PDB entry 5FJ8 | electron microscopy, 3.90 A resolution | chains B and J of the 20 polymer chains in the assembly

# Chain B
Molecule: DNA-directed RNA polymerase III subunit RPC2
Source organism: Saccharomyces cerevisiae
Notes: EC 2.7.7.6
UniProtKB: P22276 (RPC2_YEAST); residue numbers follow UniProt; this construct covers 1-1149
Amino-acid sequence (1149 residues; each row starts with the number of its first residue):
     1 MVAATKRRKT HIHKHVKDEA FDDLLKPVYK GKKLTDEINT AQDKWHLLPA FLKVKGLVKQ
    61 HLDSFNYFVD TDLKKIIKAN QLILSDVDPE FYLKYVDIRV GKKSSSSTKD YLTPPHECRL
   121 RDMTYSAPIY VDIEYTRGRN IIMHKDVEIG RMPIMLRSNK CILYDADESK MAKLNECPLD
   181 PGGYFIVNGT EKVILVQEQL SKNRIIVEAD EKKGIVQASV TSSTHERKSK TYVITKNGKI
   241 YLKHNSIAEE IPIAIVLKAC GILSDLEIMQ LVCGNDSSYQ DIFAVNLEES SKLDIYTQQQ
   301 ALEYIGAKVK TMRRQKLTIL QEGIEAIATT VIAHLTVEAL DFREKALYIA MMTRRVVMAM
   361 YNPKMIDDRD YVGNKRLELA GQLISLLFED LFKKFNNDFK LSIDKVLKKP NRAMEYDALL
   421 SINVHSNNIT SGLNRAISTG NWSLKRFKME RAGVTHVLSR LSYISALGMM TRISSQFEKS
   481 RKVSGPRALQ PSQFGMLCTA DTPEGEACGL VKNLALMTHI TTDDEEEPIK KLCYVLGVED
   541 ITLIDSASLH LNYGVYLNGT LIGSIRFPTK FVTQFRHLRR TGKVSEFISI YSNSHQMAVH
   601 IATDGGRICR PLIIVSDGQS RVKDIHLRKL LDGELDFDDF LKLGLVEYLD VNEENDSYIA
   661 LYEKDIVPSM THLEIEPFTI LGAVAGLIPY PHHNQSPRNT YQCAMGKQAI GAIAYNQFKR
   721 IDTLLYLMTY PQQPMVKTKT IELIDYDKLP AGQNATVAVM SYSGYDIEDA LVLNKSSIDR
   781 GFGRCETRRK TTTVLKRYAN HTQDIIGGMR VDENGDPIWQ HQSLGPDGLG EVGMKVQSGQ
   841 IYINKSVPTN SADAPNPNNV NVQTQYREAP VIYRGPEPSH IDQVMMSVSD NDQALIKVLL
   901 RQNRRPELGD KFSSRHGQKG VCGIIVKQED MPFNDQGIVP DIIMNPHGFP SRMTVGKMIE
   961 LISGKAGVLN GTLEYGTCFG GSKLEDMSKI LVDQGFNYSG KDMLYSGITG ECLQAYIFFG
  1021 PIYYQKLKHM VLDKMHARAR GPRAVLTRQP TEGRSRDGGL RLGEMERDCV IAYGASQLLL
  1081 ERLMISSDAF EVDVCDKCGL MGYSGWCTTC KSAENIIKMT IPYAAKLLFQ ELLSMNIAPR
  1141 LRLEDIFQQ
Disordered / not traced: 1-35
Metal / ion sites: Zn2+: Cys-1098, Cys-1107, Cys-1110

# Chain J
Molecule: DNA-directed RNA polymerases I, II, and III subunit rpabc 5
Source organism: Saccharomyces cerevisiae
UniProtKB: P22139 (RPAB5_YEAST); residues 1-70 here = UniProt positions 1-70
Amino-acid sequence (70 residues; each row starts with the number of its first residue):
     1 MIVPVRCFSC GKVVGDKWES YLNLLQEDEL DEGTALSRLG LKRYCCRRMI LTHVDLIEKF
    61 LRYNPLEKRD
Disordered / not traced: 68-70
Metal / ion sites: Zn2+: Cys-7, Cys-10, Cys-45

# Chain B / chain J interface
Residue-residue contacts - 49 pairs, chain B then chain J:
  Glu-168(B) / Arg-62(J)  salt bridge
  Ala-172(B) / Arg-62(J)
  Asn-175(B) / Tyr-63(J)
  Glu-176(B) / Tyr-63(J)  hydrogen bond (backbone-side chain)
  Cys-177(B) / Tyr-63(J)
  Pro-178(B) / Tyr-63(J)
  Ala-714(B) / Phe-60(J)
  Tyr-715(B) / Lys-59(J)
  Tyr-715(B) / Phe-60(J)
  Tyr-715(B) / Tyr-63(J)  hydrophobic
  Asn-716(B) / Tyr-63(J)
  Phe-718(B) / Phe-60(J)  hydrophobic
  Lys-719(B) / Tyr-63(J)
  Thr-729(B) / Met-1(J)
  Tyr-730(B) / Ile-2(J)
  Pro-731(B) / Met-1(J)
  Pro-731(B) / Val-54(J)
  Pro-731(B) / Leu-56(J)  hydrophobic
  Gln-732(B) / Val-54(J)
  Gln-733(B) / Thr-52(J)
  Gln-733(B) / Val-54(J)
  Met-735(B) / Thr-52(J)
  Asp-747(B) / Val-54(J)
  Leu-749(B) / Leu-56(J)  hydrophobic
  Pro-750(B) / Val-54(J)  hydrophobic
  Asn-754(B) / Arg-48(J)  hydrogen bond (backbone-side chain)
  Ala-755(B) / Arg-48(J)
  Thr-756(B) / Arg-48(J)
  Ser-777(B) / Phe-8(J)  hydrogen bond (side chain-backbone)
  Arg-780(B) / Cys-7(J)  hydrogen bond (side chain-backbone)
  Arg-780(B) / Phe-8(J)  hydrogen bond (side chain-backbone)
  Arg-780(B) / Ser-9(J)
  Arg-780(B) / Cys-10(J)  hydrogen bond (side chain-backbone)
  Arg-780(B) / Gly-11(J)
  Gly-781(B) / Phe-8(J)
  Gln-936(B) / Arg-43(J)
  Ile-938(B) / Cys-10(J)  hydrophobic
  Ile-938(B) / Arg-43(J)
  Ile-938(B) / Cys-45(J)  hydrophobic
  Val-939(B) / Ser-9(J)
  Val-968(B) / Tyr-44(J)  hydrophobic
  Val-968(B) / Arg-47(J)  hydrogen bond (backbone-side chain)
  Val-968(B) / Leu-51(J)  hydrophobic
  Leu-969(B) / Arg-47(J)  hydrogen bond (backbone-side chain)
  Asn-970(B) / Gly-33(J)
  Gly-971(B) / Glu-32(J)
  Gly-971(B) / Leu-51(J)
  Leu-973(B) / Leu-51(J)  hydrophobic
  Phe-1019(B) / Tyr-44(J)
Other interface residues (no listed pair), chain B (42 interface residues in all): Met-171, Gln-717, Ser-776, Phe-782, Gly-967, Thr-972, Pro-1021
Other interface residues (no listed pair), chain J (25 interface residues in all): Pro-4, Arg-6, Met-49

# In short
42 residues of chain B and 25 residues of chain J are in contact; the contacts include 8 hydrogen bonds and 1
salt bridge. Polar pairs include Glu-168(B)/Arg-62(J), Glu-176(B)/Tyr-63(J) and Asn-754(B)/Arg-48(J).
Cys-1098(B), Cys-1107(B) and Cys-1110(B) coordinate Zn2+.
Chain B is DNA-directed RNA polymerase III subunit RPC2 and chain J is DNA-directed RNA polymerases I, II, and
III subunit rpabc 5, both from Saccharomyces cerevisiae; the structure, Cryo-EM structure of yeast RNA
polymerase III elongation complex at 3. 9 A, was determined by electron microscopy, deposited together with
5FJ9 and 5FJA.
